2IAM - chains P and C of the 5 polymer chains in the assembly; structure by X-ray diffraction, 2.80 A resolution.

Chain P:
Name: 15-mer peptide from Triosephosphate isomerase
Source organism: Homo sapiens
Notes: EC 5.3.1.1; fragment: residues 23-37 (22-36)
Reference sequence: P60174 (TPIS_HUMAN); residues 23-37 here correspond to UniProt positions 22-36 (UniProt number = residue number - 1)
Chain sequence (15 residues; each row starts with the number of its first residue):
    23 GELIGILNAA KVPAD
Sequence notes: engineered mutation Ile28 (Thr27 in P60174)

Chain C:
Name: CD4+ T cell receptor E8 alpha chain
Source organism: Homo sapiens
Notes: engineered mutation(s): T156C
Reference sequence: P01848 (TCA_HUMAN); residues 108-202 here correspond to UniProt positions 1-95 (UniProt number = residue number - 107)
Chain sequence (202 residues; each row starts with the number of its first residue):
     1 IQVEQSPPDL ILQEGANSTL RCNFSDSVNN LQWFHQNPWG QLINLFYIPS GTKQNGRLSA
    61 TTVATERYSL LYISSSQTTD SGVYFCAALI QGAQKLVFGQ GTRLTINPNI QNPDPAVYQL
   121 RDSKSSDKSV CLFTDFDSQT NVSQSKDSDV YITDKCVLDM RSMDFKSNSA VAWSNKSDFA
   181 CANAFNNSII PEDTFFPSPE SS
Not modelled in the structure: 199-202
Disulfide bonds: Cys22-Cys86, Cys131-Cys181

How chain P and chain C interact:
Pairs across the interface (7):
  Glu24(P) with Asp26(C); Ser27(C), hydrogen bond
  Leu25(P) with Ser27(C); Gln91(C)
  Ile26(P) with Gln91(C)
  Gly27(P) with Gln91(C)
  Ile28(P) with Gln94(C)
Other interface residues (no listed pair), chain P (6 interface residues in all): Asn30
Other interface residues (no listed pair), chain C (5 interface residues in all): Gly92

Summary:
Chain P and chain C form an interface of 6 and 5 residues respectively, with 1 hydrogen bond. Its one
hydrogen-bonded contact is Glu24(P)-Ser27(C).
Here chain P is a 15-mer peptide from Triosephosphate isomerase and chain C is CD4+ T cell receptor E8 alpha
chain, both from Homo sapiens. Entry 2IAM (Structural basis for recognition of mutant self by a
tumor-specific, MHC class II-restricted TCR) was determined by X-ray diffraction (same publication as 2IAL and
2IAN).
